Entry 6P0T (X-ray diffraction, 3.60 A resolution); this record covers chains A and D of the 5 polymer chains in the assembly.

[Chain A]
Protein: DNA-binding protein Fis
Organism: Escherichia coli
Reference sequence: P0A6R3 (FIS_ECOLI); residue numbers follow UniProt; this construct covers 1-98
Amino-acid sequence (98 residues; numbered 1 to 98; the number before each row is that of its first residue):
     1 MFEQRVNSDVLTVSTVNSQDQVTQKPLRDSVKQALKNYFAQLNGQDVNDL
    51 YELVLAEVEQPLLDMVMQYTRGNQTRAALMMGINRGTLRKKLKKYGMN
Disordered / not traced: 1-7, 16-21
Swiss-Prot annotation at these positions:
  - DNA-binding region: Gln74 to Lys93 (H-T-H motif)
  - region: Asn17 to Gly44 (Required for the stimulation of HIN-mediated recombination)

[Chain D]
Molecule: DNA (27-mer), fx1-2
Sequence (27 nucleotides; each row starts with the number of its first residue):
     1 AATGTAGTCTGTTAAAAACACAACATT

[Chain A / chain D interface]
Residue-residue contacts (13; chain A residue first):
  Gly72(A) - DA6(D)  phosphate contact
  Asn73(A) - DT5(D)  hydrogen bond to the phosphate
  Asn73(A) - DA6(D)  phosphate contact
  Gln74(A) - DA6(D)  hydrogen bond to the phosphate
  Gln74(A) - DG7(D)  hydrogen bond to the phosphate
  Thr75(A) - DT5(D)  sugar contact
  Thr75(A) - DA6(D)  hydrogen bond to the phosphate
  Arg85(A) - DA6(D)  base contact
  Arg85(A) - DG7(D)  hydrogen bond to the base
  Arg85(A) - DT8(D)  hydrogen bond to the base
  Arg89(A) - DA6(D)  sugar contact
  Arg89(A) - DG7(D)  salt bridge to the phosphate
  Arg89(A) - DT8(D)  salt bridge to the phosphate

[In short]
Chain A and chain D form an interface of 6 and 4 residues respectively, with 6 hydrogen bonds and 2 salt
bridges. Polar pairs include Arg85(A)-DG7(D), Arg85(A)-DT8(D) and Asn73(A)-DT5(D).
Here chain A is DNA-binding protein Fis (Escherichia coli) and chain D is DNA (27-mer), fx1-2. Entry 6P0T
(Crystal structure of ternary DNA complex "FX(1-2)-1Xis" containing E. coli Fis and phage lambda Xis) was
determined by X-ray diffraction together with 6P0S and 6P0U from the same study.
